4UE5 - chains A and C of the 7 polymer chains in the assembly; structure by electron microscopy, 9.00 A resolution (very low resolution: no residue pairs are listed; an interface is given only as per-side residue counts).

Chain A:
Molecule: 7S RNA
Organism: Canis lupus familiaris
Notes: fragment: srp rna
Sequence (299 nucleotides; row label = number of the first residue in the row):
     1 GCCGGGCGCGGUGGCGCGCGCCUGUAGUCCCAGCUACUCGGGAGGCUGAG
    51 GCAGGAGGAUCGCUUGAGCCCAGGAGUUCUGGGCUGCAGUGCGCUAUGCC
   101 GAUCGGGUGUCCGCACUAAGUUCGGCAUCAAUAUGGUGACCUCCCGGGAG
   151 CGGGGGACCACCAGGUUGCCUAAGGAGGGGUGAACCGGCCCAGGUCGGAA
   201 ACGGAGCAGGUCAAAACUCCCGUGCUGAUCAGUAGUGGGAUCGCGCCUGU
   251 GAAUAGCCACUGCACUCCAGCCUGUGCAACAUAGCGAGACCCCGUCUCU

Chain C:
Protein: Signal recognition particle subunit SRP68
Organism: Canis lupus familiaris
UniProtKB: Q00004 (SRP68_CANFA); residues 50-244 here correspond to UniProt positions 55-249 (UniProt number = residue number + 5)
Amino-acid sequence (195 residues; each row starts with the number of its first residue):
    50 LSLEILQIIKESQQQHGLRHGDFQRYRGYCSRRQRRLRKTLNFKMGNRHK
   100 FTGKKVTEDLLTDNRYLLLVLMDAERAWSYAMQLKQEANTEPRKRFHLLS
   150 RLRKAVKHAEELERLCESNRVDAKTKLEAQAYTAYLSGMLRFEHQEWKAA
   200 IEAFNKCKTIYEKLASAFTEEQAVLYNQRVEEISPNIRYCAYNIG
Disordered / not traced: 92-107
UniProt features mapped onto this chain:
  - modified residue: Ser233 (Phosphoserine)

How chain A and chain C interact:
At this resolution (9 A) residue pairs are not listed: 18 residues of chain A and 37 of chain C lie at the interface.

In short:
The interface between chain A and chain C involves 18 residues on one side and 37 on the other.
Here chain A is 7S RNA and chain C is Signal recognition particle subunit SRP68, both from Canis lupus
familiaris. Entry 4UE5 (Structural basis for targeting and elongation arrest of Bacillus signal recognition
particle) was determined by electron microscopy (same publication as 4UE4).
